4U1L - chains A and B of the 3 polymer chains in the assembly; structure by X-ray diffraction, 2.06 A resolution.

# Chain A
Protein: HLA class I histocompatibility antigen, B-81 alpha chain
Organism: Homo sapiens
UniProtKB: Q31610 (1B81_HUMAN); residues 1-276 here correspond to UniProt positions 25-300 (UniProt number = residue number + 24)
Amino-acid sequence (277 residues; numbered 0 to 276; the number before each row is that of its first residue; numbering starts at 0):
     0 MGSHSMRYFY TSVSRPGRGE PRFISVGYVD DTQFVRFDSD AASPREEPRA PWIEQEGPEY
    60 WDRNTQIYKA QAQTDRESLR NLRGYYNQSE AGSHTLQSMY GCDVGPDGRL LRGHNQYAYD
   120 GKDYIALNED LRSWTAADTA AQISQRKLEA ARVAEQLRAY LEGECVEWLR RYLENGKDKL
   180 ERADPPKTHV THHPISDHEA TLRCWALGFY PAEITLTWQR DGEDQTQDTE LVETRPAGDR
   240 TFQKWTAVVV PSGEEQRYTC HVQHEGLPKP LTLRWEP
Disulfide bonds: Cys-101/Cys-164, Cys-203/Cys-259
Sequence notes: initiating methionine (0)
What the authors report for this chain:
  - specificity-determining residues: Val-152, Leu-156

# Chain B
Protein: Beta-2-microglobulin
Organism: Homo sapiens
UniProtKB: P61769 (B2MG_HUMAN); residues 1-99 here correspond to UniProt positions 21-119 (UniProt number = residue number + 20)
Amino-acid sequence (100 residues; row label = number of the first residue in the row; numbering starts at 0):
     0 MIQRTPKIQV YSRHPAENGK SNFLNCYVSG FHPSDIEVDL LKNGERIEKV EHSDLSFSKD
    60 WSFYLLYYTE FTPTEKDEYA CRVNHVTLSQ PKIVKWDRDM
Disulfide bonds: Cys-25/Cys-80
Sequence notes: initiating methionine (0)
UniProt features mapped onto this chain:
  - modified residue: Gln-2 (Pyrrolidone carboxylic acid)
  - glycosylation: Ile-1 (N-linked (Glc) (glycation) isoleucine), Lys-19 (N-linked (Glc) (glycation) lysine), Lys-41 (N-linked (Glc) (glycation) lysine), Lys-48 (N-linked (Glc) (glycation) lysine), Lys-58 (N-linked (Glc) (glycation) lysine), Lys-91 (N-linked (Glc) (glycation) lysine), Lys-94 (N-linked (Glc) (glycation) lysine)

# Chain A / chain B interface
Residue-residue contacts - 52 pairs, chain A then chain B:
  Phe-8(A) with Phe-56(B), hydrophobic
  Tyr-9(A) with Phe-56(B)
  Thr-10(A) with Phe-56(B); Phe-62(B)
  Val-12(A) with Ser-33(B)
  Val-25(A) with Asp-53(B); Leu-54(B); Ser-55(B)
  Tyr-27(A) with Ser-55(B); Tyr-63(B), hydrogen bond
  Gln-32(A) with Asp-53(B), hydrogen bond
  Arg-35(A) with Asp-53(B), salt bridge
  Arg-48(A) with Asp-53(B), salt bridge
  Gln-96(A) with His-31(B), hydrogen bond; Phe-56(B); Trp-60(B), hydrogen bond (side chain-backbone); Phe-62(B)
  Ser-97(A) with Phe-56(B)
  Gln-115(A) with Trp-60(B)
  Tyr-116(A) with Trp-60(B)
  Ala-117(A) with Trp-60(B), hydrophobic
  Asp-119(A) with Ile-1(B); His-31(B)
  Gly-120(A) with Arg-3(B), hydrogen bond (backbone-side chain); His-31(B)
  Lys-121(A) with Ile-1(B)
  Asp-122(A) with Trp-60(B), hydrogen bond
  His-192(A) with Asp-98(B), salt bridge
  Arg-202(A) with Asp-98(B), hydrogen bond (side chain-backbone); Met-99(B)
  Trp-204(A) with Asp-98(B); Met-99(B)
  Val-231(A) with Gln-8(B)
  Glu-232(A) with Lys-6(B), salt bridge; Gln-8(B), hydrogen bond (backbone-side chain); Tyr-26(B); Ser-28(B), hydrogen bond
  Arg-234(A) with Gln-8(B), hydrogen bond; Tyr-10(B); Tyr-26(B); Met-99(B), hydrogen bond (side chain-backbone)
  Pro-235(A) with Tyr-10(B), hydrogen bond (backbone-side chain); Tyr-26(B)
  Ala-236(A) with Arg-12(B), hydrogen bond (backbone-side chain); Asn-24(B)
  Gly-237(A) with Arg-12(B); Leu-65(B)
  Asp-238(A) with Arg-12(B)
  Gln-242(A) with Tyr-10(B); Ser-11(B), hydrogen bond (side chain-backbone); Arg-12(B), hydrogen bond (side chain-backbone)
  Trp-244(A) with Met-99(B), hydrogen bond (side chain-backbone)
Also at the interface, not in a pair above, chain A (35 interface residues in all): Ile-23, Thr-94, Met-98, Leu-206, Thr-233
Also at the interface, not in a pair above, chain B (24 interface residues in all): Pro-14, Asp-59

# Summary
Chain A and chain B form an interface of 35 and 24 residues respectively; the contacts include 16 hydrogen
bonds and 4 salt bridges. Polar pairs include Arg-35(A)/Asp-53(B), Arg-48(A)/Asp-53(B) and
His-192(A)/Asp-98(B). From the paper: specificity determinants Val-152(A) and Leu-156(A).
Here chain A is HLA class I histocompatibility antigen, B-81 alpha chain and chain B is Beta-2-microglobulin,
both from Homo sapiens. Entry 4U1L (HLA class I micropolymorphisms determine peptide-HLA landscape and dictate
differential HIV-1 escape through identical epitopes) was determined by X-ray diffraction (same publication as
4U1H, 4U1I, 4U1J, 4U1K, 4U1M, 4U1N and 4U1S).
